PDB entry 9JSZ | electron microscopy, 3.18 A resolution | chains N and P of the 16 polymer chains in the assembly

# Chain N
Protein: Dren-apaz
Organism: Novosphingopyxis baekryungensis DSM 16222
Chain sequence (442 residues; numbered 1 to 442; the number before each row is that of its first residue):
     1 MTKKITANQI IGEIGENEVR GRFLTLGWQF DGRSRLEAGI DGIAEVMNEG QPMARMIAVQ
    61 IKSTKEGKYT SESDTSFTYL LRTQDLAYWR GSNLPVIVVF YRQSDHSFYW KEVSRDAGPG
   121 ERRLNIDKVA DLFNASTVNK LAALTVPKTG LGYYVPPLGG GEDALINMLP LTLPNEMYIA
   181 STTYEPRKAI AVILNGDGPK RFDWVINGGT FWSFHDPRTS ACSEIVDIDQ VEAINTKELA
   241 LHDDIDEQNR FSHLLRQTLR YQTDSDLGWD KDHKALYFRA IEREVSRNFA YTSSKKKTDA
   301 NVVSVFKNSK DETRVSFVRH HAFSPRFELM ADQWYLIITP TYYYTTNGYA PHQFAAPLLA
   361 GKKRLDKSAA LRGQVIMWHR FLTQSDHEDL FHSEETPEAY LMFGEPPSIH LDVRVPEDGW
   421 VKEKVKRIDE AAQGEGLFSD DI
Disordered / not traced: 1-6, 146-160, 386-399, 425-442
Reported in the primary citation:
  - mutagenesis - E13A/N17A/R20A/Q29A/D31A/R33A/E45A, D41A, Q60A: abolished catalytic activity
  - mutagenesis - K62A: decreased catalytic activity

# Chain P
Molecule: 21-nt DNA strand
Organism: Novosphingopyxis baekryungensis DSM 16222
Sequence (21 nucleotides; numbered 1 to 21; the number before each row is that of its first residue):
     1 TATCGTCAGC TGTGCAGTAT T
Disordered / not traced: 1, 20-21

# Interface between chain N and chain P
Contacting residue pairs (13; chain N residue first):
  Arg187(N) with DC4(P), hydrogen bond to the base
  Arg250(N) with DG5(P), base contact; DT6(P), hydrogen bond to the base
  His253(N) with DT6(P), sugar contact
  Arg256(N) with DT6(P), salt bridge to the phosphate; DC7(P), salt bridge to the phosphate
  Lys271(N) with DG5(P), hydrogen bond to the phosphate; DT6(P), salt bridge to the phosphate
  Arg326(N) with DA8(P), salt bridge to the phosphate; DG9(P), salt bridge to the phosphate
  Arg364(N) with DA16(P), phosphate contact; DG17(P), salt bridge to the phosphate
  Glu423(N) with DA19(P), sugar contact
Interface residues without a listed pair, chain N (12 interface residues in all): Asn249, Ser252, Lys274, Phe327

# In short
The interface between chain N and chain P involves 12 residues on one side and 9 on the other; the contacts
include 3 hydrogen bonds and 6 salt bridges. Among the polar pairs are Arg187(N)-DC4(P), Arg250(N)-DT6(P) and
Lys271(N)-DG5(P). The paper reports that E13A/N17A/R20A/Q29A/D31A/R33A/E45A, D41A and Q60A of chain N abolish
catalytic activity; K62A of chain N reduces catalytic activity.
Chain N is Dren-apaz and chain P is a 21-nt DNA strand, both from Novosphingopyxis baekryungensis DSM 16222;
the structure, active NbaSPARDA complexes, was determined by electron microscopy (same publication as 9JSB,
9JSP and 9JT2).
